Entry 8IYW (electron microscopy, 3.45 A resolution); this record covers chains C and G of the 5 polymer chains in the assembly.

# Chain C
Name: Guanine nucleotide-binding protein G(I)/G(S)/G(T) subunit beta-1
From: Homo sapiens
Reference sequence: P62873 (GBB1_HUMAN); numbering as in UniProt (aligned over 3-340)
Chain sequence (350 residues; each row starts with the number of its first residue; numbers below 1 keep their minus sign (Met-9 is residue -9)):
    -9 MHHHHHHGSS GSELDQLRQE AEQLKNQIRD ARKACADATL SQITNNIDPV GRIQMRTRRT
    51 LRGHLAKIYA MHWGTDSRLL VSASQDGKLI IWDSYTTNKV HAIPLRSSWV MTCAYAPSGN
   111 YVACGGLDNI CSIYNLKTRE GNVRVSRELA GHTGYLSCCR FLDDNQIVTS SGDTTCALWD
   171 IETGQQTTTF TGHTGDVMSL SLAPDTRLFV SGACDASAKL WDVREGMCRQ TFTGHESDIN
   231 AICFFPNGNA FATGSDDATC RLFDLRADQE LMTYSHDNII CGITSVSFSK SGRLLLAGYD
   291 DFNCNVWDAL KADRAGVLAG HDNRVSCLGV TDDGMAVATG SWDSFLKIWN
Not modelled in the structure: -9 to 2
Construct notes: initiating methionine (-9); expression tag (-8 to 2)
Curated features (UniProtKB/Swiss-Prot):
  - modified residue: His266 (Phosphohistidine)
  - natural variant: Leu30 (L30F: In MRD42; uncertain significance), Arg52 (R52G: In MRD42), Gly64 (G64V: In MRD42), Asp76 (D76E: In MRD42; D76G: In MRD42), Gly77 (G77S: In MRD42), Lys78 (K78R: In MRD42), Ile80 (I80N: In MRD42; I80T: In MRD42), His91 (H91R: In MRD42; uncertain significance), Ala92 (A92T: In MRD42), Pro94 (P94S: In MRD42), Leu95 (L95P: In MRD42), Arg96 (R96L: In MRD42), 5 further natural variant entries in UniProt

# Chain G
Name: Guanine nucleotide-binding protein G(I)/G(S)/G(O) subunit gamma-2
From: Homo sapiens
Reference sequence: P59768 (GBG2_HUMAN); numbering as in UniProt (aligned over 1-71)
Chain sequence (71 residues; each row starts with the number of its first residue):
     1 MASNNTASIA QARKLVEQLK MEANIDRIKV SKAAADLMAY CEAHAKEDPL LTPVPASENP
    61 FREKKFFCAI L
Not modelled in the structure: 1-7, 63-71
Curated features (UniProtKB/Swiss-Prot):
  - modified residue: Ala2 (N-acetylalanine), Cys68 (Cysteine methyl ester)
  - lipidation: Cys68 (S-geranylgeranyl cysteine)

# Interface between chain C and chain G
Residue-residue contacts (69):
  Glu10(C) with Val16(G)
  Ala11(C) with Val16(G)
  Gln17(C) with Ala23(G)
  Ile18(C) with Glu22(G); Ala23(G), hydrophobic
  Ala21(C) with Arg27(G)
  Cys25(C) with Ile28(G); Lys29(G); Val30(G), hydrogen bond (backbone-backbone)
  Ala26(C) with Val30(G), hydrophobic
  Asp27(C) with Lys29(G); Val30(G); Ser31(G), hydrogen bond
  Ala28(C) with Val30(G)
  Leu30(C) with Ala34(G), hydrophobic
  Ile33(C) with Ser31(G)
  Ile37(C) with Met38(G), hydrophobic
  Met45(C) with Leu50(G), hydrophobic
  Arg48(C) with Asn59(G); Phe61(G)
  Arg49(C) with Pro60(G), hydrogen bond (side chain-backbone); Phe61(G)
  Ser84(C) with Phe61(G)
  Tyr85(C) with Pro60(G); Phe61(G), hydrophobic
  Arg219(C) with Glu22(G)
  Gln220(C) with Glu22(G)
  Thr221(C) with Glu22(G)
  Phe235(C) with Tyr40(G), hydrophobic
  Pro236(C) with Tyr40(G)
  Asn237(C) with Tyr40(G)
  Arg256(C) with Arg27(G); Ile28(G), hydrogen bond (backbone-backbone); Asp36(G), salt bridge
  Ala257(C) with Ile28(G); Val30(G), hydrophobic; Ala33(G), hydrophobic
  Asp258(C) with Glu22(G); Arg27(G), salt bridge
  Gln259(C) with Val30(G)
  Leu261(C) with Val30(G), hydrophobic
  Ser279(C) with Asp48(G), hydrogen bond; Leu50(G)
  Lys280(C) with Tyr40(G), hydrogen bond (backbone-side chain); Glu47(G), hydrogen bond (side chain-backbone); Asp48(G)
  Ser281(C) with Tyr40(G); Cys41(G), hydrogen bond (backbone-side chain); His44(G), hydrogen bond (side chain-backbone); Ala45(G); Asp48(G), hydrogen bond (backbone-side chain); Leu51(G)
  Arg283(C) with Cys41(G); Glu42(G), salt bridge; Leu51(G)
  Leu284(C) with Leu51(G), hydrophobic
  Leu300(C) with Met38(G), hydrophobic; Cys41(G), hydrophobic
  Asp323(C) with Pro49(G)
  Gly324(C) with Pro49(G); Leu50(G)
  Met325(C) with Pro49(G), hydrophobic; Leu50(G); Pro60(G); Phe61(G), hydrophobic
  Ala326(C) with Phe61(G), hydrophobic
  Ile338(C) with Phe61(G), hydrophobic
  Asn340(C) with Asn59(G), hydrogen bond; Phe61(G)
Other interface residues (no listed pair), chain C (50 interface residues in all): Leu7, Leu14, Lys15, Cys218, Asn239, Ala240, Leu252, Asp254, Gly282, Val327
Other interface residues (no listed pair), chain G (31 interface residues in all): Ala12, Gln18, Leu19, Leu37, Val54, Arg62

# In short
50 residues of chain C face 31 of chain G across their interface; the contacts include 11 hydrogen bonds and 3
salt bridges. Among the polar pairs are Arg256(C)-Asp36(G), Asp258(C)-Arg27(G) and Arg283(C)-Glu42(G).
Here chain C is Guanine nucleotide-binding protein G(I)/G(S)/G(T) subunit beta-1 and chain G is Guanine
nucleotide-binding protein G(I)/G(S)/G(O) subunit gamma-2, both from Homo sapiens. Entry 8IYW (Structure of
GSK256073-GPR109A-G-protein complex) was determined by electron microscopy (same publication as 8IY9, 8IYH,
8JER and 8JHN).
